Entry 1HGD (X-ray diffraction, 2.70 A resolution); this record covers chains C and E of the 6 polymer chains in the assembly.

Chain C (and E):
Name: Hemagglutinin, chain HA1
From: Influenza A virus
Notes: chain E of this document is another copy of the same molecule, construct and numbering; everything in this record applies to it too
UniProtKB: P03437 (HEMA_IAAIC); residues 1-328 here correspond to UniProt positions 17-344 (UniProt number = residue number + 16)
Amino-acid sequence (328 residues; numbered 1 to 328; the number before each row is that of its first residue):
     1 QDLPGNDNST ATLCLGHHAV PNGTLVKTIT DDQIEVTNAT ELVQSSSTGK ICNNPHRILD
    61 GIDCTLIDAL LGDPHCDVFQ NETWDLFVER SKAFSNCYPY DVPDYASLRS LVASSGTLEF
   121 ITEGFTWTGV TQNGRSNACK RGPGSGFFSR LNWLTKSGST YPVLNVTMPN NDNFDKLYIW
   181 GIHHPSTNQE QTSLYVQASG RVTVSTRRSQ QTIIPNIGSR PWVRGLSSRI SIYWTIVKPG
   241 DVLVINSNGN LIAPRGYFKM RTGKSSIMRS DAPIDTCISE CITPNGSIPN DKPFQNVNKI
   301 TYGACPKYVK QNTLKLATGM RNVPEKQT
Disulfides: Cys-52/Cys-277, Cys-64/Cys-76, Cys-97/Cys-139, Cys-281/Cys-305
Covalent attachments: N-acetylglucosamine (NAG) linked to Asn-38, Asn-81, Asn-285; glycan linked to Asn-165
Construct notes: conflict Arg-135 (Gly151 in P03437)

How chain C and chain E interact:
Pairs across the interface (21; chain C residue first):
  Asp-101(C) with Gln-210(E), hydrogen bond
  His-184(C) with Gln-210(E)
  Asn-216(C) with Thr-212(E), hydrogen bond
  Ile-217(C) with Arg-201(E), hydrogen bond (backbone-side chain); Thr-203(E)
  Gly-218(C) with Asn-246(E)
  Ser-219(C) with Asn-165(E); Ser-205(E); Val-244(E); Asn-246(E)
  Arg-220(C) with Ser-205(E); Gln-210(E), hydrogen bond; Thr-212(E)
  Pro-221(C) with Ser-205(E); Thr-206(E); Arg-207(E); Val-242(E), hydrophobic; Val-244(E), hydrophobic
  Trp-222(C) with Arg-207(E)
  Val-223(C) with Arg-207(E)
  Ser-231(C) with Gln-210(E), hydrogen bond
Other interface residues (no listed pair), chain C (13 interface residues in all): Ile-214, Arg-229
Other interface residues (no listed pair), chain E (12 interface residues in all): Ile-214

In short:
The interface between chain C and chain E involves 13 residues on one side and 12 on the other; the contacts
include 5 hydrogen bonds. Among the polar pairs are Asp-101(C)/Gln-210(E), Asn-216(C)/Thr-212(E) and
Ile-217(C)/Arg-201(E). Covalently linked N-acetylglucosamine: at Asn-38(C), Asn-81(C) and Asn-285(C).
Both chains are Hemagglutinin, chain HA1 (Influenza A virus). Entry 1HGD (Binding of influenza virus
hemagglutinin to analogs of its cell-surface receptor, sialic acid: analysis by proton ...) was determined by
X-ray diffraction (same publication as 1HGE, 1HGF, 1HGG, 1HGH, 1HGI and 1HGJ).
